Entry 5FS5 (X-ray diffraction, 1.42 A resolution); this record covers chain A.

Chain A:
Name: FIMH
Organism: Escherichia coli
Notes: fragment: lectin domain
UniProt: A2IC68 (A2IC68_ECOLX); residues 1-158 here correspond to UniProt positions 10-167 (UniProt number = residue number + 9)
Chain sequence (158 residues; each row starts with the number of its first residue):
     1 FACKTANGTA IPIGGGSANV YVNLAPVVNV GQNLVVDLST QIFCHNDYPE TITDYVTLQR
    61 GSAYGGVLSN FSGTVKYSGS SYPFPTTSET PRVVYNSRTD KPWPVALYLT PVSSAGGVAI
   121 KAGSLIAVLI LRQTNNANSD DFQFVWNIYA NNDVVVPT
Sequence notes: engineered mutation A137 (Tyr146 in A2IC68)
Cystine bridges: C3-C44
Small-molecule neighbours: heptyl alpha-D-mannopyranoside (KGM): F1, I13, N46, D47, Y48, I52, D54, Q133, N135, D140, F142
From the paper describing this entry:
  - binding site for heptyl alpha-D-mannopyranoside: Y48

Summary:
Bound to chain A: heptyl alpha-D-mannopyranoside. From the paper: a binding site for heptyl
alpha-D-mannopyranoside at Y48.
Chain A is FIMH (Escherichia coli); the structure, Breaking down the wall: mutation of the tyrosine gate of
the universal Escherichia coli fimbrial adhesin ..., was determined by X-ray diffraction together with 5FX3,
5FWR and 4CA4 from the same study.
